1JM7 - chains A and B; structure by solution NMR.

Chain A:
Protein: Breast cancer type 1 susceptibility protein
Source organism: Homo sapiens
Notes: fragment: RING-Domain
UniProtKB: P38398 (BRCA1_HUMAN); residues 1-110 here = UniProt positions 1-110
Amino-acid sequence (112 residues; row label = number of the first residue in the row):
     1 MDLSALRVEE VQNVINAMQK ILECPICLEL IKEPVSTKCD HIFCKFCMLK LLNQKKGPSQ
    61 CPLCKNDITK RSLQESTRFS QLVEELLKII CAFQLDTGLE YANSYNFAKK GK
Disordered / not traced: 104-112
Construct notes: cloning artifact (111-112)
Curated features (UniProtKB/Swiss-Prot):
  - zinc finger: Cys24 to Lys65 (RING-type)
  - modified residue: Met1 (N-acetylmethionine)
  - cross-link: Lys109 (Glycyl lysine isopeptide (Lys-Gly) (interchain with G-Cter in SUMO2))
  - natural variant: Ser4 (S4F: In BC; uncertain significance), Glu10 (E10K: In BC and BROVCA1), Val11 (V11A: Found in breast-ovarian cancer patients; uncertain significance), Met18 (M18T: In BC), Ile21 (I21V: Found in breast-ovarian cancer patients; uncertain significance), Leu22 (L22S: In BC), Glu23 (E23K: In BC and BROVCA1), Leu30 (L30F: In a breast cancer sample), Lys45 (K45Q: In BC), Cys61 (C61G: In BC and OC), Cys64 (C64G: In BC; C64Y: In BC), Asp67 (D67Y: In BC), 1 further natural variant entry in UniProt
  - mutagenesis: Ile26 (I26A: Disrupts the interaction with E2 enzymes, thereby abolishing the E3 ubiquitin-protein ligase activity; I26E: No ubiquitination of RBBP8 ...), Arg71 (R71G: No effect on interaction with BAP1)
Metal / ion sites: Zn2+ site 1: Cys24, Cys27, Cys44, Cys47; Zn2+ site 2: Cys39, His41, Cys61, Cys64

Chain B:
Protein: BRCA1-associated ring domain protein 1
Source organism: Homo sapiens
Notes: fragment: RING-Domain
UniProtKB: Q99728 (BARD1_HUMAN); residue numbers follow UniProt; this construct covers 26-140
Amino-acid sequence (117 residues; numbered 26 to 142; the number before each row is that of its first residue):
    26 MEPDGRGAWA HSRAALDRLE KLLRCSRCTN ILREPVCLGG CEHIFCSNCV SDCIGTGCPV
    86 CYTPAWIQDL KINRQLDSMI QLCSKLRNLL HDNELSDLKE DKPRKSLFND AGNKKGK
Disordered / not traced: 123-142
Construct notes: cloning artifact (141-142)
Curated features (UniProtKB/Swiss-Prot):
  - zinc finger: Cys50 to Tyr87 (RING-type)
Metal / ion sites: Zn2+ site 1: Cys50, Cys53, Cys71, Cys74; Zn2+ site 2: Cys66, His68, Cys83, Cys86

Interface between chain A and chain B:
Residue-residue contacts (51; chain A residue first):
  Leu3(A) - Trp34(B)
  Leu6(A) - Trp34(B)
  Arg7(A) - Trp34(B)
  Arg7(A) - Asn113(B)
  Arg7(A) - Leu114(B)
  Arg7(A) - Asp117(B)
  Arg7(A) - Asn118(B)
  Val8(A) - Trp34(B)
  Glu10(A) - Leu114(B)
  Val11(A) - Trp34(B)
  Val11(A) - Leu111(B)
  Val11(A) - Leu114(B)
  Val14(A) - Leu107(B)
  Val14(A) - Lys110(B)
  Val14(A) - Leu111(B)
  Val14(A) - Leu114(B)
  Ala17(A) - Leu107(B)
  Met18(A) - Leu44(B)
  Met18(A) - Met104(B)
  Met18(A) - Leu107(B)
  Met18(A) - Leu111(B)
  Ile21(A) - Gln100(B)
  Ile21(A) - Ser103(B)
  Ile21(A) - Met104(B)
  Ile21(A) - Leu107(B)
  Leu22(A) - Met104(B)
  Lys38(A) - Trp91(B)
  Asp40(A) - Cys62(B)
  Asp40(A) - Asn98(B)
  Ser76(A) - Gly65(B)
  Ser76(A) - Cys66(B)
  Ser76(A) - Glu67(B)
  Thr77(A) - Glu67(B)
  Arg78(A) - Ile69(B)
  Arg78(A) - Asn98(B)
  Phe79(A) - Gln100(B)
  Phe79(A) - Leu101(B)
  Gln81(A) - Leu47(B)
  Leu82(A) - Leu44(B)
  Leu82(A) - Leu47(B)
  Leu82(A) - Leu48(B)
  Leu82(A) - Leu101(B)
  Leu82(A) - Met104(B)
  Glu85(A) - Arg43(B)
  Glu85(A) - Leu47(B)
  Lys88(A) - Ala40(B)
  Ile89(A) - Ala40(B)
  Ala92(A) - His36(B)
  Phe93(A) - Trp34(B)
  Asp96(A) - His36(B)
  Thr97(A) - Trp34(B)
Interface residues without a listed pair, chain A (29 interface residues in all): Ile15, Lys20, Gln74
Interface residues without a listed pair, chain B (29 interface residues in all): Ala33, Ser37, Ile97, Cys108

Summary:
The chain A/chain B interface involves 29 residues from each chain. Cys24(A), Cys27(A), Cys44(A) and Cys47(A)
coordinate Zn2+ site 1. The Zn2+ site 2 is built by Cys39(A), His41(A), Cys61(A) and Cys64(A). UniProt lists 2
mutagenesis sites on chain A.
Here chain A is Breast cancer type 1 susceptibility protein and chain B is BRCA1-associated ring domain
protein 1, both from Homo sapiens. Entry 1JM7 (Solution structure of the BRCA1/BARD1 RING-domain heterodimer)
was determined by solution NMR.
